PDB entry 5HWP | X-ray diffraction, 2.20 A resolution | chain A

Chain A:
Molecule: Hydroxymethylglutaryl-CoA synthase
Source organism: Myxococcus xanthus (strain DK 1622)
Notes: EC 2.3.3.10
Reference sequence: Q1D4I1 (Q1D4I1_MYXXD); numbering as in UniProt (aligned over 1-417)
Chain sequence (419 residues; row label = number of the first residue in the row; numbers below 1 keep their minus sign (Gly-1 is residue -1)):
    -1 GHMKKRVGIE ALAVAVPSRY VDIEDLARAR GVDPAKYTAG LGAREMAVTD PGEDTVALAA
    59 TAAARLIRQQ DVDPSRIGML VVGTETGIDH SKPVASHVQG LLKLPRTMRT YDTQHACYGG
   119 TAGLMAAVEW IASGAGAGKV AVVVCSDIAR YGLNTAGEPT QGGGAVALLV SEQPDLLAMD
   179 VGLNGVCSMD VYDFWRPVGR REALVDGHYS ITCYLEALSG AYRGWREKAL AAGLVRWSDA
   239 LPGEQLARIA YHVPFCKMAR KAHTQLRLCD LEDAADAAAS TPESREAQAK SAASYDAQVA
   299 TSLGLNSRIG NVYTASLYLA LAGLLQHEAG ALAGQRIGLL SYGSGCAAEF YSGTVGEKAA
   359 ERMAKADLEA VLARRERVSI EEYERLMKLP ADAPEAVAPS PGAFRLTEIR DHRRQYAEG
Not modelled in the structure: -1 to 2
Modified residues: Cys115 (S-acetyl-cysteine; SCY)
Sequence notes: expression tag (-1 to 0)
Ligand contacts: coenzyme A (COA): Asp31, Ala33, Lys34, Ala37, Gly38, Leu39, Cys115, Tyr149, Ala154, Gly155, Thr158, Val203, Gly205, His206, Ser208, Ile209, Tyr212, Pro252, Phe253, Lys259, Tyr340, Ser342
Reported in the primary citation:
  - catalytic residues: Glu83, Cys115, His250
  - post-translational modification sites: Cys115
  - contacts within the chain: Glu83-Cys115, Cys115-His250 (hydrogen bond)
  - mutagenesis - S89A: decreased stability

Overview:
Chain A binds coenzyme A. The paper reports catalytic residues Glu83, Cys115 and His250; S89A reduces
stability.
Chain A is Hydroxymethylglutaryl-CoA synthase (Myxococcus xanthus (strain DK 1622)); the structure, MvaS with
acetylated Cys115 in complex with coenzyme A, was determined by X-ray diffraction together with 5HWO, 5HWQ and
5HWR from the same study.
